Entry 7ZBE (X-ray diffraction, 1.80 A resolution); this record covers chains A and B.

[Chain A (and B)]
Molecule: Rhodopsin
Source organism: Bos taurus
Notes: chain B of this document is another copy of the same molecule, construct and numbering; everything in this record applies to it too
UniProt: P02699 (OPSD_BOVIN); residues 1-348 here = UniProt positions 1-348
Sequence (348 residues; row label = number of the first residue in the row):
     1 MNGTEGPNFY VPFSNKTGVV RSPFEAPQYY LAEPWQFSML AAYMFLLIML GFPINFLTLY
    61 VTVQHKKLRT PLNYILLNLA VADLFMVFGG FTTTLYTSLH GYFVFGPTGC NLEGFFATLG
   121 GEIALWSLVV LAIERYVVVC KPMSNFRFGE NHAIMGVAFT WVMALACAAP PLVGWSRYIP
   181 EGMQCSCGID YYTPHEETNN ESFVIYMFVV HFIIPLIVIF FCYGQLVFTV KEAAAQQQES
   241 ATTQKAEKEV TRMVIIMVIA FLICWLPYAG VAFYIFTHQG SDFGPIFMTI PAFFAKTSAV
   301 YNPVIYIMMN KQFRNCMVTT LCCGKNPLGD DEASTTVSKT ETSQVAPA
Unresolved in the structure: 143-146, 230-243, 323-348
Swiss-Prot annotation at these positions:
  - region: Asp330 to Ala348 (Interaction with SAG)
  - motif: Glu134 to Tyr136 ('Ionic lock' involved in activated form stabilization)
  - binding site (Zn(2+)): Glu201, Gln279
  - site: Glu113 (Plays an important role in the conformation switch to the active conformation)
  - modified residue: Met1 (N-acetylmethionine), Lys296 (N6-(retinylidene)lysine), Ser334 (Phosphoserine), Thr335 (Phosphothreonine), Thr336 (Phosphothreonine), Ser338 (Phosphoserine), Thr340 (Phosphothreonine), Thr342 (Phosphothreonine), Ser343 (Phosphoserine)
  - lipidation (S-palmitoyl cysteine): Cys322, Cys323
  - glycosylation (N-linked (GlcNAc...) asparagine): Asn2, Asn15
  - mutagenesis: Asn2 (N2C: Stabilized by a disulfide bond and normal light absorption; when associated with C-282 and D-15), Asn15 (N15D: Normal light absorption; when associated with C-2 and C-282), Gly90 (G90D: Increased thermal stability and decreased retinal uptake. Decreases stability of the inactive conformation), Thr94 (T94I: Stabilizes the activated conformation and hinders hydrolysis of the covalent bond that retains all-trans-retinol), Glu113 (E113Q: Causes shift to the activated conformation), Met257 (M257Y: Causes shift to the activated conformation), Asp282 (D282C: Stabilized by a disulfide bond and normal light absorption; when associated with C-2 and D-15)
Cystine bridges: Cys110-Cys187
Covalently attached groups: acetyl group (ACE) linked to Met1; N-acetylglucosamine (NAG) linked to Asn2, Asn15; retinal (RET) linked to Lys296; palmitic acid (PLM) linked to Cys322
Residues lining bound ligands: retinal (RET): Glu113, Gly114, Ala117, Thr118, Gly121, Glu122, Leu125, Ser186, Cys187, Gly188, Ile189, Tyr191, Met207, His211, Phe212, Phe261, Trp265, Tyr268, Ala269, Ala292, Ala295
What the authors report for this chain:
  - binding site for retinal: Glu113, Ala117, Thr118, Gly121, Glu122, Glu181, Ser186, Cys187, Tyr191, Met207, Phe212, Phe261, Trp265, Ala269, Ala292, Lys296
  - contacts within the chain: Glu113-Ala117 (water-mediated contact)

[How chain A and chain B interact]
Contacting residue pairs (8):
  Asn151(A) with Phe287(B)
  Met155(A) with Ile290(B), hydrophobic
  Val162(A) with Ile263(B), hydrophobic
  Leu165(A) with Ile263(B), hydrophobic
  Leu172(A) with Arg252(B)
  Val173(A) with Arg252(B); Met309(B), hydrophobic
  Gly174(A) with Arg252(B)
Other interface residues (no listed pair), chain A (8 interface residues in all): Thr108
Other interface residues (no listed pair), chain B (9 interface residues in all): Val227, Ile256, Ile259, Ile286

[Summary]
8 residues of chain A and 9 residues of chain B are in contact. Covalently linked acetyl group: at Met1(A).
Covalently linked retinal: at Lys296(A). The paper reports a binding site for retinal at Glu113(A), Ala117(A)
and Thr118(A) among others; contacts within the chain involving Glu113(A), Ala117(A) and Cys187(A) among
others.
Chain A and chain B are both Rhodopsin (Bos taurus); the structure, Dark state crystal structure of bovine
rhodopsin in Lipidic Cubic Phase (SwissFEL), was determined by X-ray diffraction together with 7ZBC, 8A6C and
8A6D from the same study.
